PDB entry 1Y7D | X-ray diffraction, 1.90 A resolution | chains A and C of the 4 polymer chains in the assembly

[Chain A (and C)]
Name: Hemoglobin alpha chain
From: Homo sapiens
Notes: chain C of this document is another copy of the same molecule, construct and numbering; everything in this record applies to it too
Reference sequence: P69905 (HBA_HUMAN); residue numbers follow UniProt; this construct covers 1-141
Chain sequence (141 residues; numbered 1 to 141; the number before each row is that of its first residue):
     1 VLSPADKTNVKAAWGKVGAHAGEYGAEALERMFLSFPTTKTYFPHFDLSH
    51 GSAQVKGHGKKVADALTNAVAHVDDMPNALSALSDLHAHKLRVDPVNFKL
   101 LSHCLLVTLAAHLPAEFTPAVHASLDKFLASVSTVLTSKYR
Metal / ion sites: heme Fe near His-87 (its only coordinating residue here)
Residues lining bound ligands: heme (HEM): Met-32, Thr-39, Tyr-42, Phe-43, His-45, Phe-46, His-58, Lys-61, Val-62, Ala-65, Leu-66, Leu-83, Leu-86, His-87, Leu-91, Val-93, Asn-97, Phe-98, Leu-101, Val-132, Ser-133, Leu-136
Curated features (UniProtKB/Swiss-Prot):
  - site: Lys-61 (Not glycated)
  - natural variant: Asp-6 (A6D: In J-Toronto; this construct carries the variant), Ala-13 (A13D: In J-Paris 1/J-Aljezur), Glu-27 (A27E: In Shenyang; this construct carries the variant), Lys-61 (K61N: In Zambia; deletion: In Clinic), Asp-64 (A64D: In Pontoise; this construct carries the variant), Asp-75 (D75A: In Lille; D75G: In Chapel Hill; D75N: In G-Pest), Ala-111 (A111D: In Petah Tikva)

[How chain A and chain C interact]
Contacting residue pairs - 4 pairs, chain A then chain C:
  Asp-126(A) with Arg-141(C), salt bridge
  Lys-127(A) with Arg-141(C), hydrogen bond (side chain-backbone)
  Arg-141(A) with Asp-126(C), salt bridge; Lys-127(C), hydrogen bond (backbone-side chain)
Other interface residues (no listed pair), chain A (7 interface residues in all): Val-1, Ala-123, Ala-130, Ser-138
Other interface residues (no listed pair), chain C (6 interface residues in all): Val-1, Ala-123, Ala-130

[Summary]
The interface between chain A and chain C involves 7 residues on one side and 6 on the other; the contacts
include 2 hydrogen bonds and 2 salt bridges. Polar contacts include Asp-126(A)/Arg-141(C) and
Lys-127(A)/Arg-141(C). Chain A binds heme.
Chain A and chain C are both Hemoglobin alpha chain (Homo sapiens); the structure, T-To-T(High) quaternary
transitions in human hemoglobin: betaP100G deoxy low-salt (1 test set), was determined by X-ray diffraction
together with 1XXT, 1XY0, 1XZ5, 1XZ7, 1XZU, 1XZV and 45 further entries from the same study.
